Entry 8UN4 (X-ray diffraction, 1.57 A resolution); this record covers chain A.

== Chain A ==
Name: GTPase KRas
From: Homo sapiens
Notes: EC 3.6.5.2; engineered mutation(s): G13D
UniProtKB: P01116 (RASK_HUMAN), isoform P01116-2; numbering as in UniProt (aligned over 2-169)
Chain sequence (170 residues; each row starts with the number of its first residue; numbering starts at 0):
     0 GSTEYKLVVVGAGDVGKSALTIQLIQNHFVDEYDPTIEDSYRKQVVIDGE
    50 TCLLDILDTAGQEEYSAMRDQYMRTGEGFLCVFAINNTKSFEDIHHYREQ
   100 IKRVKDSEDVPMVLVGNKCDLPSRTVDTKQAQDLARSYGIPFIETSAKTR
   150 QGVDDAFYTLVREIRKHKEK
Sequence notes: expression tag (0-1); variant Asp13 (Gly in P01116)
Bound ions: Mg2+: Ser17 (together with GDP)
Small-molecule neighbours:
  - GDP (guanosine-5'-diphosphate): Ala11, Gly12, Asp13, Val14, Gly15, Lys16, Ser17, Ala18, Phe28, Val29, Asp30, Tyr32, Asn116, Lys117, Asp119, Leu120, Ser145, Ala146, Lys147
  - Cpd36 (XV3; (2E)-1-{(3S)-4-[(7M)-7-[6-amino-4-methyl-3-(trifluoromethyl)pyridin-2-yl]-6-chloro-8-fluoro-2-{[(4R,7aS)-2-methylidenetetrahydro-1H-pyrrolizin-7a(5H)-yl]methoxy}quinazolin-4-yl]-3-methylpiperazin-1-yl}-3-{4-[(dimethylamino)methyl]-5-methylpyridin-2-yl}prop-2-en-1-one): Val9, Gly10, Ala11, Gly12, Asp13, Lys16, Pro34, Thr58, Ala59, Gly60, Glu62, Glu63, Tyr64, Arg68, Asp69, Met72, Phe78, Lys88, Asp92, His95, Tyr96, Gln99, Ile100, Arg102, Val103

== Overview ==
Bound to chain A: GDP and Cpd36.
Chain A is GTPase KRas (Homo sapiens); the structure, KRAS-G13D-GDP in complex with Cpd36
((E)-1-((3S)-4-(7-(6-amino-4-methyl-3-(trifluoromethyl)pyridin-2-yl)-6-chloro-8-fluoro-2-(((S)-2-methylenetetrahydro-1H-pyrrolizin-7a(5H)-yl)methoxy)quinazolin-4-yl)-3-methylpiperazin-1-yl)-3-(4-((dimethylamino)methyl)-5-methylpyridin-2-yl)prop-2-en-1-one),
was determined by X-ray diffraction (same publication as 8UN3 and 8UN5).
